9DDM - chains E and G of the 9 polymer chains in the assembly; structure by electron microscopy, 2.94 A resolution.

[Chain E]
Molecule: Tol-Pal system protein TolQ
From: Escherichia coli
Reference sequence: P0ABV0 (TOLQ_ECO57); residue numbers follow UniProt; this construct covers 1-230
Amino-acid sequence (230 residues; numbered 1 to 230; the number before each row is that of its first residue):
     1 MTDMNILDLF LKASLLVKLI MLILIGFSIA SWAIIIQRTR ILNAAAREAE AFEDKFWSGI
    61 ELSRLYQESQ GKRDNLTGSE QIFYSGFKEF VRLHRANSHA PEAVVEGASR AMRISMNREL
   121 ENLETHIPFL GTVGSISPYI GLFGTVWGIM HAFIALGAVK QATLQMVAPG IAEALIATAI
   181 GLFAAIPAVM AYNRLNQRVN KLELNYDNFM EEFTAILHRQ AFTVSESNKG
Not modelled in the structure: 1-3, 226-230

[Chain G]
Molecule: Tol-Pal system protein TolA
From: Escherichia coli
Reference sequence: P19934 (TOLA_ECOLI); numbering as in UniProt (aligned over 2-421)
Amino-acid sequence (433 residues; each row starts with the number of its first residue; numbers below 1 keep their minus sign (Met-11 is residue -11)):
   -11 MGSWSHPQFE KGSSKATEQN DKLKRAIIIS AVLHVILFAA LIWSSFDENI EASAGGGGGS
    49 SIDAVMVDSG AVVEQYKRMQ SQESSAKRSD EQRKMKEQQA AEELREKQAA EQERLKQLEK
   109 ERLAAQEQKK QAEEAAKQAE LKQKQAEEAA AKAAADAKAK AEADAKAAEE AAKKAAADAK
   169 KKAEAEAAKA AAEAQKKAEA AAAALKKKAE AAEAAAAEAR KKAATEAAEK AKAEAEKKAA
   229 AEKAAADKKA AAEKAAADKK AAEKAAAEKA AADKKAAAEK AAADKKAAAA KAAAEKAAAA
   289 KAAAEADDIF GELSSGKNAP KTGGGAKGNN ASPAGSGNTK NNGASGADIN NYAGQIKSAI
   349 ESKFYDASSY AGKTCTLRIK LAPDGMLLDI KPEGGDPALC QAALAAAKLA KIPKPPSQAV
   409 YEVFKNAPLD FKP
Not modelled in the structure: -11 to 3, 35-421
Construct notes: expression tag (-11 to 1)

[Chain E / chain G interface]
Residue-residue contacts (17):
  Asn5(E) - Ser33(G)
  Asn5(E) - Phe34(G)
  Ile6(E) - Ile30(G)  hydrophobic
  Ile6(E) - Ser33(G)  hydrogen bond (backbone-side chain)
  Leu7(E) - Ile30(G)
  Ile25(E) - Phe26(G)  hydrophobic
  Ser28(E) - His22(G)  hydrogen bond
  Ile29(E) - Ser18(G)  hydrogen bond (backbone-side chain)
  Ile29(E) - Ala19(G)  hydrophobic
  Ile29(E) - His22(G)
  Trp32(E) - His22(G)
  Ala33(E) - Ala14(G)
  Ala33(E) - Ile15(G)  hydrophobic
  Ala33(E) - Ser18(G)
  Ile36(E) - Ala14(G)  hydrophobic
  Gln37(E) - Gln7(G)
  Gln37(E) - Leu11(G)
Also at the interface, not in a pair above, chain E (13 interface residues in all): His126, Ile180, Phe183
From the paper, about this interface:
  - interface residues, chain G: His22(G)

[In short]
Chain E and chain G form an interface of 13 and 11 residues respectively, with 3 hydrogen bonds. Polar
contacts include Ile6(E)-Ser33(G), Ser28(E)-His22(G) and Ile29(E)-Ser18(G). The paper reports the interface
residue His22(G).
Chain E is Tol-Pal system protein TolQ and chain G is Tol-Pal system protein TolA, both from Escherichia coli;
the structure, E. coli TolAQR conformation I, was determined by electron microscopy together with 9DDN, 9DDO,
9DDP and 9DDQ from the same study.
